PDB entry 8SKZ | electron microscopy, 3.50 A resolution | chains E and J of the 11 polymer chains in the assembly

Chain E:
Name: Histone H3.2
Organism: Xenopus laevis
Reference sequence: P84233 (H32_XENLA); residues 0-135 here correspond to UniProt positions 1-136 (UniProt number = residue number + 1)
Chain sequence (136 residues; numbered 0 to 135; the number before each row is that of its first residue; numbering starts at 0):
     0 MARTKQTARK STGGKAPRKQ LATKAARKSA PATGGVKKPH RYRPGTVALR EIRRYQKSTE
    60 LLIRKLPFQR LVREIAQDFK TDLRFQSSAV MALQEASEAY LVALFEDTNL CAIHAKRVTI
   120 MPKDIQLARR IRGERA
Disordered / not traced: 0-35, 135
Differences from the reference sequence: engineered mutation Ala102 (Gly103 in P84233)
Swiss-Prot annotation at these positions:
  - modified residue: Arg2 (Asymmetric dimethylarginine), Thr3 (Phosphothreonine), Lys4 (Allysine), Gln5 (5-glutamyl dopamine), Thr6 (Phosphothreonine), Arg8 (Citrulline), Lys9 (N6,N6,N6-trimethyllysine), Ser10 (ADP-ribosylserine), Thr11 (Phosphothreonine), Lys14 (N6-(2-hydroxyisobutyryl)lysine), Arg17 (Asymmetric dimethylarginine), Lys18 (N6-(2-hydroxyisobutyryl)lysine), Lys23 (N6-(2-hydroxyisobutyryl)lysine), Arg26 (Citrulline), Lys27 (N6,N6,N6-trimethyllysine), Ser28 (ADP-ribosylserine), Lys36 (N6,N6,N6-trimethyllysine), Lys37 (N6-methyllysine), Tyr41 (Phosphotyrosine), Lys56 (N6,N6,N6-trimethyllysine) and 8 more in UniProt
  - lipidation: Cys110 (S-palmitoyl cysteine)

Chain J:
Molecule: 192-nt DNA strand
Sequence (192 nucleotides; row label = number of the first residue in the row):
     1 GAAAACCTGT ACTTCCAATC CAATAGGCCT CTGGAGAATC CCGGTGCCGA GGCCGCTCAA
    61 TTGGTCGTAG ACAGCTCTAG CACCGCTTAA ACGCACGTAC GCGCTGTCCC CCGCGTTTTA
   121 ACCGCCAAGG GGATTACTCC CTAGTCTCCA GGCACGTGTC AGATATATAC ATCCTGTGCA
   181 TGTATTGAAC AG
Disordered / not traced: 1-24, 183-192

Chain E / chain J interface:
Residue-residue contacts - 14 pairs, chain E then chain J:
  Lys37(E) - DG176(J)  salt bridge to the phosphate
  Tyr41(E) - DC173(J)  phosphate contact
  Arg42(E) - DA99(J)  salt bridge to the phosphate
  Arg42(E) - DC174(J)  hydrogen bond to the phosphate
  Thr45(E) - DC174(J)  hydrogen bond to the phosphate
  Arg72(E) - DC81(J)  salt bridge to the phosphate
  Arg83(E) - DC81(J)  phosphate contact
  Phe84(E) - DG80(J)  phosphate contact
  Phe84(E) - DC81(J)  phosphate contact
  Ser86(E) - DG80(J)  hydrogen bond to the phosphate
  Arg116(E) - DG101(J)  phosphate contact
  Arg116(E) - DC102(J)  phosphate contact
  Val117(E) - DG101(J)  hydrogen bond to the phosphate
  Thr118(E) - DG101(J)  phosphate contact
Interface residues without a listed pair, chain E (16 interface residues in all): His39, Pro43, Arg63, Gln85, Met120
Interface residues without a listed pair, chain J (12 interface residues in all): DA90, DA91, DC100, DT175

Summary:
16 residues of chain E face 12 of chain J across their interface, with 4 hydrogen bonds and 3 salt bridges.
Polar pairs include Arg42(E)-DC174(J), Thr45(E)-DC174(J) and Ser86(E)-DG80(J).
Chain E is Histone H3.2 (Xenopus laevis) and chain J is a 192-nt DNA strand; the structure, Cryo-EM structure
of DDM1-HELLS chimera bound to the nucleosome, was determined by electron microscopy.
